5D5X - chains D and E of the 4 polymer chains in the assembly; structure by X-ray diffraction, 2.40 A resolution.

[Chain D]
Molecule: SSRE DNA strand 2
Sequence (13 nucleotides; numbered 1 to 13; the number before each row is that of its first residue):
     1 ATTTGGCTGG GCC

[Chain E]
Molecule: Putative transcription factor
From: Chaetomium thermophilum
UniProt: G0SB31 (G0SB31_CHATD); residue numbers follow UniProt; this construct covers 40-143
Sequence (104 residues; numbered 40 to 143; the number before each row is that of its first residue):
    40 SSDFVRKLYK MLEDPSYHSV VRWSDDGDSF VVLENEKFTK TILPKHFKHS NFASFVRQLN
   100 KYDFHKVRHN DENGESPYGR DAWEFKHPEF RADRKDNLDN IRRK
Unresolved in the structure: 40, 110-114

[How chain D and chain E interact]
Pairs across the interface - 15 pairs, chain D then chain E:
  DT4(D) / Asp-42(E)  phosphate contact
  DT4(D) / Gln-97(E)  sugar contact
  DT4(D) / Tyr-101(E)  phosphate contact
  DT4(D) / Arg-142(E)  salt bridge to the phosphate
  DG5(D) / Lys-87(E)  sugar contact
  DG5(D) / His-88(E)  phosphate contact
  DG5(D) / Ser-93(E)  sugar contact
  DG5(D) / Gln-97(E)  hydrogen bond to the phosphate
  DG5(D) / Lys-100(E)  hydrogen bond to the base
  DG6(D) / His-88(E)  salt bridge to the phosphate
  DG6(D) / Asn-90(E)  phosphate contact
  DG6(D) / Ser-93(E)  hydrogen bond to the phosphate
  DG6(D) / Arg-96(E)  base contact
  DG6(D) / Lys-100(E)  hydrogen bond to the base
  DC7(D) / Asn-90(E)  hydrogen bond to the phosphate
Interface residues without a listed pair, chain D (5 interface residues in all): DT3

[Overview]
The interface between chain D and chain E involves 5 residues on one side and 10 on the other; the contacts
include 5 hydrogen bonds and 2 salt bridges. Polar contacts include DG5(D)/Lys-100(E), DG6(D)/Lys-100(E) and
DG5(D)/Gln-97(E).
Chain D is SSRE DNA strand 2 and chain E is Putative transcription factor (Chaetomium thermophilum); the
structure, Crystal structure of Chaetomium thermophilum Skn7 with SSRE DNA, was determined by X-ray
diffraction, deposited together with 5D5U, 5D5V and 5D5W.
